Entry 6M36 (X-ray diffraction, 3.40 A resolution); this record covers chains C and D of the 8 polymer chains in the assembly.

[Chain C]
Molecule: Serine-protein kinase RsbW
Organism: Bacillus subtilis (strain 168)
Notes: EC 2.7.11.1
UniProt: P17904 (RSBW_BACSU); residue numbers follow UniProt; this construct covers 5-145
Chain sequence (141 residues; numbered 5 to 145; the number before each row is that of its first residue):
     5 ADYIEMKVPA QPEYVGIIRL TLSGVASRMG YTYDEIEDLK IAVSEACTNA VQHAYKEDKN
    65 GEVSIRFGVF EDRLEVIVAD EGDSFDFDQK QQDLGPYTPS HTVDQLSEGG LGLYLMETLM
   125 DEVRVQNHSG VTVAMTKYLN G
Disordered / not traced: 5, 62-64, 85-113, 133, 144-145
From the paper describing this entry:
  - self-association interface (contacts with another copy of this molecule); pairs are residue here / residue on that copy: His57-His132 (hydrogen bond)

[Chain D]
Molecule: Anti-sigma-B factor antagonist
Organism: Bacillus subtilis (strain 168)
UniProt: P17903 (RSBV_BACSU); numbering as in UniProt (aligned over 2-104)
Chain sequence (103 residues; numbered 2 to 104; the number before each row is that of its first residue):
     2 NINVDVKQNE NDIQVNIAGE IDVYSAPVLR EKLVPLAEQG ADLRICLKDV SYMDSTGLGV
    62 FVGTFKMVKK QGGSLKLENL SERLIRLFDI TGLKDIIDIS AKS
Disordered / not traced: 101-104
UniProt features mapped onto this chain:
  - modified residue: Ser52 (Phosphoserine), Ser56 (Phosphoserine), Thr57 (Phosphothreonine)
From the paper describing this entry:
  - post-translational modification sites: Ser56 (citing earlier work)

[Interface between chain C and chain D]
Contacting residue pairs (28; chain C residue first):
  Pro16(C) with Tyr25(D)
  Glu17(C) with Tyr25(D)
  Val19(C) with Val24(D), hydrophobic
  Arg23(C) with Glu21(D), salt bridge; Asp23(D), salt bridge; Tyr53(D)
  Asp38(C) with Arg84(D), salt bridge
  Glu41(C) with Arg84(D), salt bridge
  Asp42(C) with Arg84(D), salt bridge; Arg87(D), salt bridge
  Lys44(C) with Tyr53(D)
  Ile45(C) with Tyr53(D), hydrophobic; Met54(D); Asp55(D)
  Ser48(C) with Tyr53(D), hydrogen bond; Asp55(D)
  Glu49(C) with Asp55(D); Ser56(D), hydrogen bond
  Thr52(C) with Val24(D); Asp55(D)
  Gln56(C) with Val24(D)
  Leu115(C) with Ser56(D); Leu59(D), hydrophobic; Thr92(D)
  Gly116(C) with Ser56(D)
  Tyr118(C) with Ile91(D), hydrogen bond (side chain-backbone)
  Thr122(C) with Ile91(D)
  Leu123(C) with Arg87(D)
Interface residues without a listed pair, chain C (20 interface residues in all): Gly20, Leu119
Interface residues without a listed pair, chain D (15 interface residues in all): Thr57, Leu88

[In short]
20 residues of chain C face 15 of chain D across their interface; the contacts include 3 hydrogen bonds and 6
salt bridges. Among the polar pairs are Arg23(C)-Glu21(D), Arg23(C)-Asp23(D) and Asp38(C)-Arg84(D). The paper
reports a modification site at Ser56(D); a self-association interface involving His57(C).
Here chain C is Serine-protein kinase RsbW and chain D is Anti-sigma-B factor antagonist, both from Bacillus
subtilis (strain 168). Entry 6M36 (The crystal structure of B. subtilis RsbV/RsbW complex in the monoclinic
crystal form) was determined by X-ray diffraction (same publication as 6M37).
